Entry 8Z68 (electron microscopy, 2.64 A resolution); this record covers chains A and B of the 5 polymer chains in the assembly.

Chain A:
Name: Guanine nucleotide-binding protein G(s) subunit alpha isoforms short
From: Homo sapiens
Chain sequence (361 residues; numbered 1 to 394; 33 numbers in that range are skipped by the numbering (no residue carries them; nothing is unmodelled there); the number before each row is that of its first residue):
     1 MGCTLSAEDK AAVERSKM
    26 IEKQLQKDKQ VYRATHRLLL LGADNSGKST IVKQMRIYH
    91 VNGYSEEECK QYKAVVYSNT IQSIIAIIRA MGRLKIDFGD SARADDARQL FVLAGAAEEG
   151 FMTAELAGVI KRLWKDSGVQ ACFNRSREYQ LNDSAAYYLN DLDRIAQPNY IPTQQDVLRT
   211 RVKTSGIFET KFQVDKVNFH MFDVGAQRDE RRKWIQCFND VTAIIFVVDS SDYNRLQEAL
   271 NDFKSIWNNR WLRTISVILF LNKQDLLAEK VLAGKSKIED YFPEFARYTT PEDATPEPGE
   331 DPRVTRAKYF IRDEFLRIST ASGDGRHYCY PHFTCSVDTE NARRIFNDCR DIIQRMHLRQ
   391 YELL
Disordered / not traced: 1-3, 91-211

Chain B:
Name: Guanine nucleotide-binding protein G(I)/G(S)/G(T) subunit beta-1
From: Homo sapiens
Reference sequence: P62873 (GBB1_HUMAN); residues 2-340 here = UniProt positions 2-340
Chain sequence (377 residues; row label = number of the first residue in the row; numbers below 1 keep their minus sign (Met-10 is residue -10)):
   -10 MHHHHHHGSL LQSELDQLRQ EAEQLKNQIR DARKACADAT LSQITNNIDP VGRIQMRTRR
    50 TLRGHLAKIY AMHWGTDSRL LVSASQDGKL IIWDSYTTNK VHAIPLRSSW VMTCAYAPSG
   110 NYVACGGLDN ICSIYNLKTR EGNVRVSREL AGHTGYLSCC RFLDDNQIVT SSGDTTCALW
   170 DIETGQQTTT FTGHTGDVMS LSLAPDTRLF VSGACDASAK LWDVREGMCR QTFTGHESDI
   230 NAICFFPNGN AFATGSDDAT CRLFDLRADQ ELMTYSHDNI ICGITSVSFS KSGRLLLAGY
   290 DDFNCNVWDA LKADRAGVLA GHDNRVSCLG VTDDGMAVAT GSWDSFLKIW NGSSGGGGSG
   350 GGGSSGVSGW RLFKKIS
Disordered / not traced: -10 to 2, 182, 341-366
Differences from the reference sequence: initiating methionine (-10); expression tag (-9 to 1, 341-366)
Curated features (UniProtKB/Swiss-Prot):
  - modified residue: Ser2 (N-acetylserine), His266 (Phosphohistidine)
  - natural variant: Leu30 (L30F: In MRD42; uncertain significance), Arg52 (R52G: In MRD42), Gly64 (G64V: In MRD42), Asp76 (D76E: In MRD42; D76G: In MRD42), Gly77 (G77S: In MRD42), Lys78 (K78R: In MRD42), Ile80 (I80N: In MRD42; I80T: In MRD42), His91 (H91R: In MRD42; uncertain significance), Ala92 (A92T: In MRD42), Pro94 (P94S: In MRD42), Leu95 (L95P: In MRD42), Arg96 (R96L: In MRD42), 5 further natural variant entries in UniProt

Interface between chain A and chain B:
Contacting residue pairs - 67 pairs, chain A then chain B:
  Val13(A) - Asn88(B)
  Arg15(A) - Val90(B)  hydrogen bond (side chain-backbone)
  Arg15(A) - His91(B)
  Ser16(A) - Asn88(B)
  Ser16(A) - Lys89(B)  hydrogen bond (side chain-backbone)
  Ile26(A) - Lys89(B)
  Ile26(A) - Val90(B)
  Ile26(A) - His91(B)
  Ile26(A) - Ala92(B)  hydrophobic
  Glu27(A) - Lys89(B)  salt bridge
  Leu30(A) - Gly53(B)
  Leu30(A) - Leu55(B)
  Leu30(A) - Lys78(B)
  Leu30(A) - Ile80(B)  hydrophobic
  Leu30(A) - Lys89(B)
  Asp33(A) - Leu55(B)
  Asp33(A) - Lys78(B)  salt bridge
  Lys34(A) - Leu55(B)
  Tyr37(A) - Leu55(B)  hydrophobic
  Tyr37(A) - Ala56(B)
  Tyr37(A) - Gln75(B)
  Thr214(A) - Asn119(B)
  Thr214(A) - Gly141(B)
  Thr214(A) - His142(B)  hydrogen bond (side chain-backbone)
  Ser215(A) - Asn119(B)
  Gly216(A) - Leu117(B)
  Gly216(A) - Asp118(B)
  Gly216(A) - Asn119(B)  hydrogen bond (backbone-side chain)
  Ile217(A) - Trp99(B)
  Ile217(A) - Leu117(B)  hydrogen bond (backbone-backbone)
  Phe232(A) - Trp99(B)
  Ala236(A) - Asn119(B)
  Ala236(A) - Thr143(B)
  Ala236(A) - Gly144(B)
  Gln237(A) - Leu117(B)  hydrogen bond (side chain-backbone)
  Gln237(A) - Asn119(B)
  Gln237(A) - Thr143(B)
  Gln237(A) - Gly144(B)
  Gln237(A) - Tyr145(B)  hydrogen bond (side chain-backbone)
  Arg238(A) - Gly162(B)
  Arg238(A) - Asp163(B)
  Arg238(A) - Thr164(B)
  Arg238(A) - Asp186(B)  salt bridge
  Arg242(A) - Cys204(B)
  Arg242(A) - Asp228(B)  salt bridge
  Lys243(A) - Tyr145(B)
  Lys243(A) - Met188(B)
  Lys243(A) - Cys204(B)
  Lys243(A) - Asp228(B)  salt bridge
  Lys243(A) - Asp246(B)  salt bridge
  Gln246(A) - Lys57(B)  hydrogen bond (backbone-side chain)
  Gln246(A) - Tyr59(B)  hydrogen bond (backbone-side chain)
  Cys247(A) - Lys57(B)  hydrogen bond (backbone-side chain)
  Cys247(A) - Tyr59(B)
  Cys247(A) - Gln75(B)
  Cys247(A) - Trp99(B)
  Cys247(A) - Met101(B)  hydrophobic
  Cys247(A) - Leu117(B)  hydrophobic
  Phe248(A) - Trp99(B)  hydrophobic
  Phe248(A) - Leu117(B)  hydrophobic
  Asn249(A) - Lys57(B)  hydrogen bond
  Asn249(A) - Trp332(B)
  Asp250(A) - Lys57(B)  salt bridge
  Val251(A) - Trp99(B)  hydrophobic
  Trp281(A) - Asp290(B)
  Trp281(A) - Arg314(B)
  Trp281(A) - Trp332(B)  hydrophobic
Also at the interface, not in a pair above, chain A (30 interface residues in all): Ala12, Arg42, Glu240, Trp244
Also at the interface, not in a pair above, chain B (40 interface residues in all): Asp76, Ser97, Ser98, Ala140, Thr184, Gly185

In short:
30 residues of chain A and 40 residues of chain B are in contact, with 11 hydrogen bonds and 7 salt bridges.
Polar pairs include Glu27(A)-Lys89(B), Asp33(A)-Lys78(B) and Arg238(A)-Asp186(B).
Here chain A is Guanine nucleotide-binding protein G(s) subunit alpha isoforms short and chain B is Guanine
nucleotide-binding protein G(I)/G(S)/G(T) subunit beta-1, both from Homo sapiens. Entry 8Z68 (Cryo-EM
structure of the hGPR68-Gs complex in pH6.8) was determined by electron microscopy.
